PDB entry 7AEF | electron microscopy, 2.80 A resolution | chains u and q of the 48 polymer chains in the assembly

# Chain u
Protein: inner protein (Algo6)
From: Algoriphagus machipongonensis
UniProtKB: A3HTB9 (A3HTB9_9BACT); numbering as in UniProt (aligned over 1-52)
Sequence (52 residues; row label = number of the first residue in the row):
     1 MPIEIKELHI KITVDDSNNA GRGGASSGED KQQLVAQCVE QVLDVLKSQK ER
Unresolved in the structure: 1, 18-28

# Chain q
Protein: Phosphoserine phosphatase SerB
From: Algoriphagus machipongonensis
UniProtKB: A3HTB7 (A3HTB7_9BACT); residue numbers follow UniProt; this construct covers 1-581
Sequence (581 residues; each row starts with the number of its first residue):
     1 MNNSGTIETS QSVDRVTHKI LIDGSEIPGT YQVKSIQVTK EVNRIPTARL VILDGDAAER
    61 DFKVSNSDHF VPGKEIEITV GYHSDDETIF KGVVIRQNLK IRNNQSILIV ESRDMAVKMT
   121 LRRKSKYFYE LSDSDILEEL ISNHGLEADV ASTENQHTEL VQYDVTDWDF MMLRLQANGL
   181 LCLVDDGKVS IQKPDLSSEA LETVTFGATI LEFDAEMDAR NQLPKVVSQA WNMSDQELLE
   241 KEGVDPSLET NGNISSSDLA SLFDQEEEVL RHGGSKKDGS LQEWANAKWT FQQLAKTRGR
   301 IKFQGIPTVK PGVNLLLEGV GDRFNGKVFI TGVNHQISEG NWTVDAQFGL NPEWFSESES
   361 NIHTPPAAGL TAAISGLHVG LVTDLEDPDG EDRIKVKIPI INNEEEGVWC RQAFPDAGNE
   421 RGITFRPEIE DEVIVGFINE DPNDAVVLGM LHSSANPNPI EASNDNHEKG IQTRSGIKMI
   481 FNDEKSILQI ETPTGNLVTL DDDAGSITIE DQNGNKTVMD SDGITMESAK DMNLKASGDI
   541 NLEGTNVNIK ANAEFKAEGS AGAEVSTSAV AVLKGSLVQI N
Unresolved in the structure: 1

# How chain u and chain q interact
Residue-residue contacts (27):
  P2(u) - D214(q)
  P2(u) - R300(q)  hydrogen bond (backbone-side chain)
  I3(u) - D214(q)
  I3(u) - E216(q)
  I3(u) - G299(q)
  E4(u) - R298(q)  salt bridge
  E4(u) - Q347(q)
  I5(u) - K40(q)
  I5(u) - V333(q)
  I5(u) - D345(q)
  I5(u) - Q347(q)  hydrogen bond (backbone-side chain)
  K6(u) - R44(q)
  L8(u) - N334(q)
  L8(u) - D345(q)
  I10(u) - S35(q)
  I10(u) - Q37(q)
  I10(u) - V51(q)  hydrophobic
  I10(u) - Q336(q)
  K11(u) - S35(q)
  K11(u) - Q336(q)
  K11(u) - S338(q)  hydrogen bond
  K11(u) - E339(q)
  T13(u) - K34(q)  hydrogen bond
  T13(u) - E339(q)  hydrogen bond
  V14(u) - Q105(q)
  D15(u) - K34(q)  salt bridge
  E51(u) - R220(q)  salt bridge
Interface residues without a listed pair, chain u (15 interface residues in all): H9, I12, E29
Interface residues without a listed pair, chain q (25 interface residues in all): E41, R49, I107, A215, G332

# Summary
15 residues of chain u and 25 residues of chain q are in contact; the contacts include 5 hydrogen bonds and 3
salt bridges. Polar contacts include E4(u)-R298(q), D15(u)-K34(q) and E51(u)-R220(q).
Here chain u is inner protein (Algo6) and chain q is Phosphoserine phosphatase SerB, both from Algoriphagus
machipongonensis. Entry 7AEF (Cryo-EM structure of an extracellular contractile injection system in marine
bacterium Algoriphagus machipongonensis, the baseplate complex ...) was determined by electron microscopy
together with 7ADZ, 7AE0 and 7AEB from the same study.
